2XNA - chains A and C of the 3 polymer chains in the assembly; structure by X-ray diffraction, 2.10 A resolution.

== Chain A ==
Name: T cell receptor alpha chain C region
Source organism: Homo sapiens
Notes: fragment: extracellular domain, residues 1-95
Reference sequence: P01848 (TCA_HUMAN); residues 110-204 here correspond to UniProt positions 1-95 (UniProt number = residue number - 109)
Sequence (204 residues; numbered 1 to 204; the number before each row is that of its first residue):
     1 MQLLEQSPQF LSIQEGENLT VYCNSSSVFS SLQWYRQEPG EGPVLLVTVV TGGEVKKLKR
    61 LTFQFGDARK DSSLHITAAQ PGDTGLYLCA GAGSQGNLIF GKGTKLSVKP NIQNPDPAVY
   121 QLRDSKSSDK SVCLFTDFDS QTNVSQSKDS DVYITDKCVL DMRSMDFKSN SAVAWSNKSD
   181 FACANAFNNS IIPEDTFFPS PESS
Unresolved in the structure: 1, 201-204
Sequence notes: engineered mutation Cys-158 (Thr49 in P01848)
Cystine bridges: Cys-23/Cys-89, Cys-133/Cys-183

== Chain C ==
Name: Enterotoxin H
Source organism: Staphylococcus aureus
Reference sequence: P0A0M0 (ETXH_STAAU); residues 1-217 here correspond to UniProt positions 25-241 (UniProt number = residue number + 24)
Sequence (217 residues; row label = number of the first residue in the row):
     1 EDLHDKSELT DLALANAYGQ YNHPFIKENI KSDEISGEKD LIFRNQGDSG NDLRVKFATA
    61 DLAQKFKNKN VDIYGASFYY KCEKISENIS ECLYGGTTLN SEKLAQERVI GANVWVDGIQ
   121 KETELIRTNK KNVTLQELDI KIRKILSDKY KIYYKDSEIS KGLIEFDMKT PRDYSFDIYD
   181 LKGENDYEID KIYEDNKTLK SDDISHIDVN LYTKKKV
Unresolved in the structure: 216-217
Cystine bridges: Cys-82/Cys-92
Metal / ion sites: Na+: His-23, Ser-77
Curated features (UniProtKB/Swiss-Prot):
  - binding site (Zn(2+)): Asp-167, His-206, Asp-208
Reported in the primary citation:
  - Na+ coordination: His-23, Ser-77

== How chain A and chain C interact ==
Residue-residue contacts - 17 pairs, chain A then chain C:
  Val-28(A) / Asp-11(C)
  Val-28(A) / Ala-15(C)  hydrophobic
  Ser-30(A) / Tyr-18(C)
  Val-50(A) / His-23(C)
  Thr-51(A) / Tyr-79(C)
  Thr-51(A) / Asp-186(C)
  Gly-52(A) / Tyr-79(C)
  Gly-52(A) / Tyr-80(C)
  Gly-53(A) / Tyr-79(C)
  Glu-54(A) / Tyr-79(C)
  Val-55(A) / Ile-89(C)
  Asp-67(A) / Tyr-80(C)
  Ala-68(A) / Leu-12(C)
  Arg-69(A) / Ala-15(C)
  Arg-69(A) / Asn-16(C)  hydrogen bond
  Arg-69(A) / Gly-19(C)
  Ser-94(A) / Tyr-154(C)  hydrogen bond (backbone-side chain)
Other interface residues (no listed pair), chain A (15 interface residues in all): Lys-56, Lys-57, Gln-95
Other interface residues (no listed pair), chain C (17 interface residues in all): Gln-20, Ser-49, Ser-77, Phe-78, Asp-156
Interface features reported in the paper:
  - pairs named by the authors: Asn-16(C)/Arg-69(A) (hydrogen bond)

== Summary ==
The interface between chain A and chain C involves 15 residues on one side and 17 on the other, with 2
hydrogen bonds. Polar pairs include Arg-69(A)/Asn-16(C) and Ser-94(A)/Tyr-154(C). The authors report a
hydrogen bond between Asn-16(C) and Arg-69(A). UniProt lists 3 Zn2+-binding residues on chain C. From the
paper: Na+ coordination by His-23(C) and Ser-77(C).
Chain A is T cell receptor alpha chain C region (Homo sapiens) and chain C is Enterotoxin H (Staphylococcus
aureus); the structure, Crystal structure of the complex between human T cell receptor and staphylococcal
enterotoxin, was determined by X-ray diffraction, deposited together with 2XN9.
